8BC2 - chains A and E of the 10 polymer chains in the assembly; structure by electron microscopy, 2.60 A resolution.

# Chain A (and E)
Protein: Transaldolase
From: Bacillus aryabhattai
Notes: EC 2.2.1.2; chain E of this document is another copy of the same molecule, construct and numbering; everything in this record applies to it too
UniProtKB: A0A7W3N5X5 (A0A7W3N5X5_9BACI); aligned to UniProt positions 1-218 over residues 1-218 (the alignment contains insertions or deletions, so no single offset holds)
Sequence (218 residues; row label = number of the first residue in the row):
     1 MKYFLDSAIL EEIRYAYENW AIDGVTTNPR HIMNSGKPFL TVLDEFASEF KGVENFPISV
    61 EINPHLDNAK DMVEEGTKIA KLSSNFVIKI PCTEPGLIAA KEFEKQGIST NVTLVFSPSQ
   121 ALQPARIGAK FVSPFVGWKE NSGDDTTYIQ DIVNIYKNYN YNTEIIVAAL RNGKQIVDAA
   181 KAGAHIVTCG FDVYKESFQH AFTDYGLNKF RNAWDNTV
UniProt features mapped onto this chain:
  - active site: K89 (Schiff-base intermediate with substrate)

# Interface between chain A and chain E
Contacting residue pairs (70; chain A residue first):
  P29(A) with F210(E); A213(E)
  R30(A) with A213(E)
  M33(A) with A213(E), hydrophobic; N216(E); T217(E)
  P38(A) with V218(E)
  F39(A) with W214(E), hydrophobic
  E61(A) with F210(E)
  N63(A) with W214(E)
  P64(A) with L207(E); F210(E); R211(E); W214(E)
  H65(A) with R211(E), hydrogen bond (side chain-backbone); W214(E); D215(E), salt bridge
  P91(A) with L207(E), hydrophobic
  C92(A) with F198(E); T203(E)
  T93(A) with T203(E); L207(E)
  E94(A) with Y15(E), hydrogen bond; W20(E), hydrogen bond; K195(E), salt bridge; Q199(E)
  I98(A) with Y15(E); N19(E)
  K101(A) with E18(E), hydrogen bond (side chain-backbone); N19(E)
  L114(A) with T203(E), hydrogen bond (backbone-side chain); L207(E), hydrophobic; F210(E), hydrophobic
  F116(A) with H200(E), hydrogen bond (backbone-side chain); F202(E); T203(E)
  S117(A) with H200(E)
  P118(A) with V177(E), hydrophobic
  S119(A) with G173(E); S197(E), hydrogen bond (side chain-backbone)
  Q120(A) with S197(E); F198(E); Q199(E); H200(E); T203(E), hydrogen bond
  L122(A) with Y3(E); A180(E), hydrophobic
  Q123(A) with Y3(E); W20(E), hydrogen bond (side chain-backbone); F198(E)
  R126(A) with M1(E); Y3(E); W20(E), hydrogen bond (side chain-backbone); A21(E), hydrogen bond (side chain-backbone); D23(E), salt bridge
  W138(A) with F202(E); Y205(E), hydrophobic; G206(E); F210(E), hydrophobic
  S142(A) with F202(E)
  D144(A) with F202(E)
  D151(A) with K181(E)
  I155(A) with A180(E), hydrophobic
  N158(A) with G183(E)
  Y159(A) with M1(E); A179(E); A180(E), hydrogen bond (side chain-backbone); G183(E); A184(E), hydrogen bond (side chain-backbone)
  Y161(A) with M1(E), hydrogen bond (side chain-backbone)
Also at the interface, not in a pair above, chain A (37 interface residues in all): N28, I62, L97, F135, K139
Also at the interface, not in a pair above, chain E (34 interface residues in all): K2

# In short
37 residues of chain A and 34 residues of chain E are in contact, with 14 hydrogen bonds and 3 salt bridges.
Among the polar pairs are H65(A)-D215(E), E94(A)-K195(E) and R126(A)-D23(E). Curated annotation (UniProt)
lists active-site residue K89(A) on chain A.
Both chains are Transaldolase (Bacillus aryabhattai). Entry 8BC2 (Ligand-Free Structure of the decameric
sulfofructose transaldolase BmSF-TAL) was determined by electron microscopy together with 8C4I, 8BC3 and 8BC4
from the same study.
